PDB entry 7U22 | X-ray diffraction, 3.87 A resolution | chains D and G of the 8 polymer chains in the assembly

[Chain D]
Molecule: DNA-directed RNA polymerase subunit beta'
Organism: Mycobacterium tuberculosis
Notes: EC 2.7.7.6
UniProt: A0A045J9E2 (A0A045J9E2_MYCTX); residues 1-1316 here = UniProt positions 1-1316
Amino-acid sequence (1316 residues; numbered 1 to 1316; the number before each row is that of its first residue):
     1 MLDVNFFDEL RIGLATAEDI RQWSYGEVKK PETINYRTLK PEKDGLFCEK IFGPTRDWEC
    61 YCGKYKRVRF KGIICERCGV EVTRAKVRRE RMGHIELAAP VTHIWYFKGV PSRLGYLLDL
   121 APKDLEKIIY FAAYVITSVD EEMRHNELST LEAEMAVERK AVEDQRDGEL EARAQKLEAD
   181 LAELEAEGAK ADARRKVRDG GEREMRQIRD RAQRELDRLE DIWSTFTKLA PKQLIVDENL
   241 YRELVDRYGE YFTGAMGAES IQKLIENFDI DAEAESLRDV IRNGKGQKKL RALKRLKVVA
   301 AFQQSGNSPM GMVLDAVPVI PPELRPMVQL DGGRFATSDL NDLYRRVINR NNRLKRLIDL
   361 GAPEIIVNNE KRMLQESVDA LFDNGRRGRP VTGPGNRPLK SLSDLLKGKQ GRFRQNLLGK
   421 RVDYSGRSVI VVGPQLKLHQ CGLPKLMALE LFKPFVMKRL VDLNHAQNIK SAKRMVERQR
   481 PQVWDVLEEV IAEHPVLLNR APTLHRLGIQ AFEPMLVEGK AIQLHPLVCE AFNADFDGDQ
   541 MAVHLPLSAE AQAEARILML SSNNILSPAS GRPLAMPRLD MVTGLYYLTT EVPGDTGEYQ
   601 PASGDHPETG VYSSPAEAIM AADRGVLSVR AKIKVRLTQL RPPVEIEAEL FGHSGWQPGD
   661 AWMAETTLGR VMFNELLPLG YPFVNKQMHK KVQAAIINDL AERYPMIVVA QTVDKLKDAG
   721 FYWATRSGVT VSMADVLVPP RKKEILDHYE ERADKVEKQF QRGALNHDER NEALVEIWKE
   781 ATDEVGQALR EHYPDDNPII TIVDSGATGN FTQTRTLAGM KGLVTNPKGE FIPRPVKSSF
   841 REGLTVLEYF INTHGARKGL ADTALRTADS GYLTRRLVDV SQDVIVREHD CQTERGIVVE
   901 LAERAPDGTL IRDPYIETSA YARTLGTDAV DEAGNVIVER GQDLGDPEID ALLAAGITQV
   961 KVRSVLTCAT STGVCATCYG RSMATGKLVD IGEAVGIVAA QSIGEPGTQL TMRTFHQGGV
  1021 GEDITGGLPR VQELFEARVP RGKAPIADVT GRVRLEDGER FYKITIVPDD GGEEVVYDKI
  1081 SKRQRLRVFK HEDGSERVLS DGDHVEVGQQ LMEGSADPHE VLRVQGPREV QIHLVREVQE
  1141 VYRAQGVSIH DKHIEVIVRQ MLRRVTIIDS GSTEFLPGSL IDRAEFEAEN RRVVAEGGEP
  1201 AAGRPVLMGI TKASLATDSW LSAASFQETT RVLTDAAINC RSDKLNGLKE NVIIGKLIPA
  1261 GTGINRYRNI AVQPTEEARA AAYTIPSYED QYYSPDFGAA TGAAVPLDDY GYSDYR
Unresolved in the structure: 1-2, 1012-1025, 1282-1316
Metal / ion sites: Zn2+ site 1: Cys-60, Cys-62, Cys-75, Cys-78; Mg2+: Asp-535, Asp-537, Asp-539; Zn2+ site 2: Cys-891, Cys-968, Cys-975, Cys-978

[Chain G]
Molecule: T DNA
Sequence (16 nucleotides; row label = number of the first residue in the row):
     5 CATCCGTGAG TCGAGG
Unresolved in the structure: 14-20

[Interface between chain D and chain G]
Contacting residue pairs - 8 pairs, chain D then chain G:
  Lys-108(D) / DG10(G)  salt bridge to the phosphate
  Arg-386(D) / DG10(G)  phosphate contact
  Arg-386(D) / DT11(G)  salt bridge to the phosphate
  Lys-407(D) / DT11(G)  salt bridge to the phosphate
  Lys-409(D) / DG12(G)  sugar contact
  Lys-409(D) / DA13(G)  salt bridge to the phosphate
  Arg-414(D) / DA13(G)  salt bridge to the phosphate
  Glu-1228(D) / DG12(G)  phosphate contact
Interface residues without a listed pair, chain D (10 interface residues in all): Gly-408, Ala-868, Tyr-872, Thr-1230

[In short]
10 residues of chain D face 4 of chain G across their interface; the contacts include 5 salt bridges. Polar
pairs include Lys-108(D)/DG10(G), Arg-386(D)/DT11(G) and Lys-407(D)/DT11(G). Cys-60(D), Cys-62(D), Cys-75(D)
and Cys-78(D) form the Zn2+ site 1.
Here chain D is DNA-directed RNA polymerase subunit beta' (Mycobacterium tuberculosis) and chain G is T DNA.
Entry 7U22 (Mycobacterium tuberculosis RNA polymerase sigma A holoenzyme open promoter complex containing
UMN-7) was determined by X-ray diffraction.
